PDB entry 8G9U | electron microscopy, 3.00 A resolution | chains B and L of the 17 polymer chains in the assembly

== Chain B ==
Name: CRISPR-associated protein, Csd2 family
From: Neisseria lactamica
UniProt: D0W8X6 (D0W8X6_NEILA); numbering as in UniProt (aligned over 2-283)
Chain sequence (283 residues; each row starts with the number of its first residue):
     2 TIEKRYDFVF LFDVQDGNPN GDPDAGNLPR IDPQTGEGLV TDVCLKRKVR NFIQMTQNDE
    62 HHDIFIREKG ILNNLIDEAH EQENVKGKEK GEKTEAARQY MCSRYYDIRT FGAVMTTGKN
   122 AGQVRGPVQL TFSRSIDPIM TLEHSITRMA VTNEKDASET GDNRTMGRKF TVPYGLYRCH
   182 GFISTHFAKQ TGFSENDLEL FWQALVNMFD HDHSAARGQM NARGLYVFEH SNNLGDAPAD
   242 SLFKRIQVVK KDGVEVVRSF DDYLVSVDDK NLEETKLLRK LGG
Sequence notes: expression tag (284)

== Chain L ==
Molecule: Traget strand DNA
Sequence (53 nucleotides; numbered 7 to 59; the number before each row is that of its first residue):
     7 AGGAGGGCGA GGGCGATGCC ACCTACGGCA AGCTGACCCT GAAGTTCATC TGC
Sequence notes: expression tag (7-8)

== How chain B and chain L interact ==
Contacting residue pairs - 25 pairs, chain B then chain L:
  Asp-25(B) with DG41(L), hydrogen bond to the base
  Asn-74(B) with DC44(L), phosphate contact
  Val-115(B) with DC44(L), base contact
  Thr-117(B) with DC44(L), hydrogen bond to the base
  Thr-118(B) with DC43(L), phosphate contact; DC44(L), phosphate contact
  Ser-146(B) with DC35(L), base contact
  Thr-148(B) with DG34(L), base contact
  Arg-149(B) with DA36(L), base contact; DA37(L), base contact
  Thr-153(B) with DA37(L), hydrogen bond to the sugar; DG38(L), phosphate contact
  Asn-154(B) with DG38(L), hydrogen bond to the phosphate
  Lys-156(B) with DA36(L), phosphate contact; DA37(L), sugar contact
  Ala-158(B) with DG34(L), phosphate contact
  Arg-165(B) with DG33(L), base contact; DG34(L), sugar contact
  Thr-166(B) with DA36(L), base contact
  Met-167(B) with DG34(L), base contact; DC35(L), base contact
  Gly-168(B) with DC35(L), hydrogen bond to the sugar; DA36(L), base contact
  Arg-169(B) with DC35(L), base contact; DA36(L), base contact
Other interface residues (no listed pair), chain B (18 interface residues in all): Gly-119

== Summary ==
Chain B and chain L form an interface of 18 and 9 residues respectively, with 5 hydrogen bonds. Polar contacts
include Asp-25(B)/DG41(L), Thr-117(B)/DC44(L) and Thr-153(B)/DA37(L).
Here chain B is CRISPR-associated protein, Csd2 family (Neisseria lactamica) and chain L is Traget strand DNA.
Entry 8G9U (Exploiting Activation and Inactivation Mechanisms in Type I-C CRISPR-Cas3 for Genome Editing
Applications) was determined by electron microscopy together with 8G9S, 8G9T, 8GAF, 8GAM and 8GAN from the
same study.
